PDB entry 8FK7 | electron microscopy, 4.30 A resolution (low resolution: residue-level contacts below are approximate; hydrogen-bond / salt-bridge calls are withheld) | chains A and H of the 20 polymer chains in the assembly

# Chain A (and H)
Name: Flagellin
Source organism: Pyrobaculum calidifontis
Notes: chain H of this document is another copy of the same molecule, construct and numbering; everything in this record applies to it too
UniProtKB: A3MVU7 (A3MVU7_PYRCJ); numbering as in UniProt (aligned over 1-144)
Chain sequence (144 residues; row label = number of the first residue in the row):
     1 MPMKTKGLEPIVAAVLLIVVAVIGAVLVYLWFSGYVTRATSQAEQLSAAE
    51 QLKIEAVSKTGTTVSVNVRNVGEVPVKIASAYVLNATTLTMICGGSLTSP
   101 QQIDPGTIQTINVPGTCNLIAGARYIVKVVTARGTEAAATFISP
Unresolved in the structure: 1-8
Disulfide bonds: C93-C117
From the paper describing this entry:
  - post-translational modification sites: N85

# Chain A / chain H interface
Residue-residue contacts (6):
  E9(A) - L17(H)
  I11(A) - V28(H)
  E73(A) - N85(H)
  E73(A) - A86(H)
  E73(A) - T87(H)
  V74(A) - T87(H)
Other interface residues (no listed pair), chain A (6 interface residues in all): I18, E44
Other interface residues (no listed pair), chain H (8 interface residues in all): W31, L89, R124

# Overview
The interface between chain A and chain H involves 6 residues on one side and 8 on the other. The paper
reports a modification site at N85(A).
Both chains are Flagellin (Pyrobaculum calidifontis). Entry 8FK7 (Structure of the Pyrobaculum calidifontis
flagellar-like archaeal type IV pilus) was determined by electron microscopy (same publication as 8FJ5, 8FJS,
8FK0 and 7TXI).
